PDB entry 1TED | X-ray diffraction, 2.25 A resolution | chains A and B

[Chain A (and B)]
Protein: pks18
Source organism: Mycobacterium tuberculosis
Notes: EC 2.3.1.74; chain B of this document is another copy of the same molecule, construct and numbering; everything in this record applies to it too
UniProt: Q7D8I1 (Q7D8I1_MYCTU); residue numbers follow UniProt; this construct covers 1-393
Sequence (393 residues; row label = number of the first residue in the row):
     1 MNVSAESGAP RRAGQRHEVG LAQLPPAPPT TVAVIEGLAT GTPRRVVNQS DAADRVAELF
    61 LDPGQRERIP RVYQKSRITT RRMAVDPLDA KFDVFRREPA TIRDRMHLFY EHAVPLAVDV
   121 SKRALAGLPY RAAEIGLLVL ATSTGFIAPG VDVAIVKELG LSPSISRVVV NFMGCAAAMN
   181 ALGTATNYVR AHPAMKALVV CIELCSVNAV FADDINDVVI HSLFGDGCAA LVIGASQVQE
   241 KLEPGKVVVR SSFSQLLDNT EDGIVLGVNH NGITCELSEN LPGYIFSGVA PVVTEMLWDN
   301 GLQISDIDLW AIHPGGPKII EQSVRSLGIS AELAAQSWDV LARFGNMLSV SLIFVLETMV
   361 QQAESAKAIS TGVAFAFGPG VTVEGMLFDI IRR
Unresolved in the structure: 1-21, 60-63 (chain B: 1-30, 60-63)

[Interface between chain A and chain B]
Contacting residue pairs (98):
  Ala22(A) with Gln237(B)
  Gln23(A) with Glu240(B)
  Leu24(A) with Gln237(B)
  Pro25(A) with Pro193(B)
  Pro26(A) with Thr31(B); Pro193(B); Ala235(B); Ser236(B); Gln237(B)
  Ala27(A) with Pro193(B)
  Pro28(A) with Pro193(B), hydrophobic
  Pro29(A) with Arg190(B); Ala191(B)
  Ala100(A) with His270(B)
  Ile102(A) with Val268(B); Asn269(B); His270(B)
  Arg103(A) with Val265(B); Gly267(B); Val268(B), hydrogen bond (backbone-backbone); Asn269(B), hydrogen bond; Glu276(B), salt bridge
  Phe146(A) with Phe146(B), hydrophobic; Phe172(B)
  Ile147(A) with Phe172(B); Leu266(B)
  Ala148(A) with Val265(B), hydrophobic; Leu266(B), hydrogen bond (backbone-backbone)
  Pro149(A) with Glu261(B); Ile264(B); Pro379(B); Gly380(B)
  Val153(A) with Glu261(B)
  Val156(A) with Leu256(B), hydrophobic
  Lys157(A) with Glu261(B), salt bridge
  Pro163(A) with Gln255(B); Leu256(B), hydrogen bond (backbone-backbone)
  Ser164(A) with Ser254(B); Gln255(B)
  Ile165(A) with Ser254(B)
  Arg167(A) with Met173(B); Asn180(B); Thr382(B), hydrogen bond
  Val168(A) with Thr184(B)
  Val169(A) with Val169(B); Val170(B); Asn171(B); Met173(B), hydrogen bond (backbone-side chain)
  Val170(A) with Val168(B), hydrophobic; Val169(B)
  Asn171(A) with Val169(B), hydrogen bond (backbone-backbone); Asn171(B), hydrogen bond (side chain-backbone)
  Phe172(A) with Phe146(B); Ile147(B); Ala148(B)
  Met173(A) with Arg167(B); Val168(B), hydrophobic; Val169(B), hydrogen bond (side chain-backbone)
  Asn180(A) with Arg167(B)
  Thr184(A) with Val168(B)
  Asn187(A) with Asn187(B); Tyr188(B); Ala191(B); His192(B)
  Tyr188(A) with Asn187(B)
  Arg190(A) with Ala191(B)
  Ala191(A) with Arg190(B)
  His192(A) with Asn187(B)
  Ser254(A) with Pro163(B); Ser164(B); Ile165(B)
  Gln255(A) with Pro163(B); Ser164(B)
  Leu256(A) with Lys157(B); Pro163(B), hydrogen bond (backbone-backbone)
  Glu261(A) with Tyr110(B); Pro149(B); Lys157(B), salt bridge
  Ile264(A) with Ala148(B); Pro149(B)
  Val265(A) with Ala148(B)
  Leu266(A) with Ile147(B); Ala148(B), hydrogen bond (backbone-backbone)
  Gly267(A) with Arg103(B)
  Val268(A) with Ile102(B); Arg103(B), hydrogen bond (backbone-backbone); Phe146(B), hydrophobic; Val268(B), hydrophobic
  Asn269(A) with Ile102(B); Arg103(B), hydrogen bond
  His270(A) with Ala100(B); Ile102(B)
  Thr274(A) with Arg103(B)
  Glu276(A) with Arg103(B), salt bridge
  Pro379(A) with Ala148(B), hydrophobic; Pro149(B)
  Gly380(A) with Pro149(B)
  Thr382(A) with Arg167(B), hydrogen bond
Other interface residues (no listed pair), chain A (52 interface residues in all): Ser166
Other interface residues (no listed pair), chain B (52 interface residues in all): Val153, Val156, Ser166, Ala194, Asn259

[In short]
The chain A/chain B interface involves 52 residues from each chain, with 14 hydrogen bonds and 4 salt bridges.
Among the polar pairs are Arg103(A)-Glu276(B), Lys157(A)-Glu261(B) and Arg103(A)-Asn269(B).
Chain A and chain B are both pks18 (Mycobacterium tuberculosis); the structure, Crystal structure of a type
III polyketide synthase PKS18 from Mycobacterium tuberculosis, was determined by X-ray diffraction (same
publication as 1TEE).
